8VUJ - chains C and I of the 8 polymer chains in the assembly; structure by electron microscopy, 3.92 A resolution.

== Chain C ==
Molecule: Glutamate receptor ionotropic, NMDA 1
From: Homo sapiens
Reference sequence: Q05586 (NMDZ1_HUMAN); the construct lacks a stretch of the UniProt sequence, so the offset changes along the chain: 26-582 = UniProt 26-582; 583-779 = UniProt 602-798; 780-813 = UniProt 808-841
Amino-acid sequence (816 residues; each row starts with the number of its first residue; a row labelled like 582A-582S holds insertion residues (582A, then the next letters in order)):
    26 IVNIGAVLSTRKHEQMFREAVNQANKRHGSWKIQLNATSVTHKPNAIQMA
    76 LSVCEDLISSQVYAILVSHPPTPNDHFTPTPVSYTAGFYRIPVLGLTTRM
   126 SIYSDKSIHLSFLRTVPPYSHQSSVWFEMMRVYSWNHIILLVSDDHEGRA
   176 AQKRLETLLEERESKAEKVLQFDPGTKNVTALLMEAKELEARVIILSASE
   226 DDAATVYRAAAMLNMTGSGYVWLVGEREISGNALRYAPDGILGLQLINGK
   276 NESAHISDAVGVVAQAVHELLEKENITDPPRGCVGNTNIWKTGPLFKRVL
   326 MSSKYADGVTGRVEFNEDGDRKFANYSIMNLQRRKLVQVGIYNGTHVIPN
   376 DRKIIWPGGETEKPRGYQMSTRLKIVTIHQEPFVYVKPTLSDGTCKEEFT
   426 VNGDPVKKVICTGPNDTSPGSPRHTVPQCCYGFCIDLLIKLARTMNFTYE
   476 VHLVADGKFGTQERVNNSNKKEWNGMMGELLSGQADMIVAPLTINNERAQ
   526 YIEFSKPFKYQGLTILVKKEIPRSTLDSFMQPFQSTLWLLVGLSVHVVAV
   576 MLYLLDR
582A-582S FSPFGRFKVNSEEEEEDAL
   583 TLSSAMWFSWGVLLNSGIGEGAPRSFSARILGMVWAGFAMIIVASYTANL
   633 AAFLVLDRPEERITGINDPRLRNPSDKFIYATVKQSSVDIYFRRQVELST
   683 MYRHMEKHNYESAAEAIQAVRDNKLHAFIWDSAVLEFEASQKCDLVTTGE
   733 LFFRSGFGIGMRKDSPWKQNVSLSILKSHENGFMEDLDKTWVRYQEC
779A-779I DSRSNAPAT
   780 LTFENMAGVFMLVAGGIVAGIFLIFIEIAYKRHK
Not modelled in the structure: 582A-582S, 779A-779I
Construct notes: conflict Arg-358 (Asn in Q05586)
Swiss-Prot annotation at these positions:
  - region: Leu-584 to Pro-605 (Pore-forming)
  - binding site (glycine): Pro-516, Thr-518, Arg-523, Ser-669, Asp-713
  - glycosylation (N-linked (GlcNAc...) asparagine): Asn-61, Asn-203, Asn-239, Asn-276, Asn-300, Asn-350, Asn-368, Asn-440, Asn-471, Asn-491, Asn-655, Asn-752
Cystine bridges: Cys-79/Cys-308, Cys-420/Cys-454, Cys-436/Cys-455, Cys-725/Cys-779

== Chain I ==
Molecule: 003-102 Heavy
From: Homo sapiens
Amino-acid sequence (117 residues; each row starts with the number of its first residue):
   231 LQLQESGPGLVKPSQTLSLTCTVSGGSISSSNWWSWVRQPPGKGLEWIGE
   281 IYHSGNTNYNPSLKSRVTVSVDKSKNQFSLKLTSVTAADTAVYYCARDVS
   331 GGVNWFDPWGQGTLVTV
Cystine bridges: Cys-251/Cys-325

== Chain C / chain I interface ==
Contacting residue pairs (11; chain C residue first):
  Gln-357(C) with Trp-263(I); Asn-286(I), hydrogen bond
  Arg-358(C) with Trp-263(I); Asn-334(I)
  Arg-359(C) with Gly-332(I), hydrogen bond (side chain-backbone)
  Val-362(C) with Asn-288(I)
  Arg-377(C) with Asn-286(I); Asn-288(I)
  Lys-378(C) with Asn-286(I)
  Ile-380(C) with Tyr-282(I), hydrophobic
  Gly-384(C) with Tyr-282(I)
Also at the interface, not in a pair above, chain C (10 interface residues in all): Lys-360, Thr-386
Also at the interface, not in a pair above, chain I (8 interface residues in all): Ser-284, Thr-287

== Summary ==
The interface between chain C and chain I involves 10 residues on one side and 8 on the other, with 2 hydrogen
bonds. Polar contacts include Gln-357(C)/Asn-286(I) and Arg-359(C)/Gly-332(I). From UniProt: 5 glycine-binding
residues on chain C.
Here chain C is Glutamate receptor ionotropic, NMDA 1 and chain I is 003-102 Heavy, both from Homo sapiens.
Entry 8VUJ (Human GluN1-2A with Fab 003-102) was determined by electron microscopy, deposited together with
8VUH, 8VUL, 8VUN, 8VUQ, 8VUR, 8VUT, 8VUY and 8VVH.
